5NHT - chains H and B of the 5 polymer chains in the assembly; structure by X-ray diffraction, 3.20 A resolution.

[Chain H]
Molecule: HLA class I histocompatibility antigen, A-2 alpha chain
Organism: Homo sapiens
Notes: engineered mutation(s): A245V
UniProt: P01892 (1A02_HUMAN); residues 1-276 here correspond to UniProt positions 25-300 (UniProt number = residue number + 24)
Sequence (276 residues; row label = number of the first residue in the row):
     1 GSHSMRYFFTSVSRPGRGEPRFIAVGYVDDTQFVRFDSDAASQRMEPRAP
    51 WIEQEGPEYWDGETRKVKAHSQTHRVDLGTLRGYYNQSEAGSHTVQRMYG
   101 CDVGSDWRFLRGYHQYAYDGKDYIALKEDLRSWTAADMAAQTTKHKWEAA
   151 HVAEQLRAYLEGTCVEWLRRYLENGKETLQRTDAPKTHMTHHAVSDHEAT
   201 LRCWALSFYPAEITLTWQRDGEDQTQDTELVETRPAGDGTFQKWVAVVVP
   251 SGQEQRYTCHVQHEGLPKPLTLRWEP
Unresolved in the structure: 276
Cystine bridges: Cys101-Cys164, Cys203-Cys259
Differences from the reference sequence: conflict Val245 (Ala269 in P01892)

[Chain B]
Molecule: T-cell receptor beta variable 19, TRB protein
Organism: Homo sapiens
Notes: engineered mutation(s): S171C,S171C,S171C,S171C,S171C,S171C,S171C,S171C,S171C,S171C,S171C,S171C,S171C,S171C,S171C,S171C
UniProt: chimeric construct of A0A5B3, A0A0C4ZKA8: residues 3-94 from A0A5B3 (A0A5B3_HUMAN) positions 22-113 (UniProt number = residue number + 19); residues 101-244 from A0A0C4ZKA8 positions 31-174 (UniProt number = residue number - 70)
Sequence (251 residues; numbered 2 to 252; the number before each row is that of its first residue):
     2 MGITQSPKYLFRKEGQNVTLSCEQNLNHDAMYWYRQDPGQGLRLIYYSQI
    52 VNDFQKGDIAEGYSVSREKKESFPLTVTSAQKNPTAFYLCASSQGLAGAG
   102 ELFFGEGSRLTVLEDLKNVFPPEVAVFEPSEAEISHTQKATLVCLATGFY
   152 PDHVELSWWVNGKEVHSGVCTDPQPLKEQPALNDSRYCLSSRLRVSATFW
   202 QNPRNHFRCQVQFYGLSENDEWTQDRAKPVTQIVSAEAWGRADQDRGGGC
   252 D
Unresolved in the structure: 2, 246-252
Cystine bridges: Cys23-Cys91, Cys145-Cys210
Differences from the reference sequence: initiating methionine (2); linker (95-100); conflict Cys171 (Ser101 in A0A0C4ZKA8); expression tag (245-252)

[Interface between chain H and chain B]
Contacting residue pairs (8):
  Arg65(H) with Tyr48(B)
  Gln72(H) with Gln50(B); Ile51(B); Asp54(B)
  Val76(H) with Ile51(B), hydrophobic
  Lys146(H) with Gln95(B)
  Gln155(H) with Ala100(B), hydrogen bond (side chain-backbone); Gly101(B)
Also at the interface, not in a pair above, chain H (8 interface residues in all): Ala69, His70, Ala150
Also at the interface, not in a pair above, chain B (9 interface residues in all): Gln56, Leu97

[Overview]
8 residues of chain H and 9 residues of chain B are in contact; the contacts include 1 hydrogen bond. Its one
hydrogen-bonded contact is Gln155(H)-Ala100(B).
Here chain H is HLA class I histocompatibility antigen, A-2 alpha chain and chain B is T-cell receptor beta
variable 19, TRB protein, both from Homo sapiens. Entry 5NHT (human 199.54-16 TCR in complex with
Melan-A/MART-1 (26-35) peptide and HLA-A2) was determined by X-ray diffraction.
